6AMA - chains C and N of the 13 polymer chains in the assembly; structure by X-ray diffraction, 3.09 A resolution.

[Chain C]
Name: Putative DNA-binding protein
Organism: Streptomyces venezuelae
Reference sequence: A0A0M7QSG5 (A0A0M7QSG5_STRVZ); residue numbers follow UniProt; this construct covers 1-68
Amino-acid sequence (71 residues; each row starts with the number of its first residue; numbers below 1 keep their minus sign (Gly-2 is residue -2)):
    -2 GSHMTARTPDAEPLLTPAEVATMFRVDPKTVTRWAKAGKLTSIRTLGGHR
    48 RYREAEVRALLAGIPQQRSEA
Not modelled in the structure: -2 to 8, 63-68
Sequence notes: expression tag (-2 to 0)
What the authors report for this chain:
  - binding site for the 99-nt DNA strand (chain N): Thr27, Arg30, Trp31, His46, Arg48

[Chain N]
Molecule: 99-nt DNA strand
Sequence (99 nucleotides; row label = number of the first residue in the row):
    71 TACCCGAATTACCCGAATTACCCGAATTACCCGAATTACCCGAATTACCC
   121 GAATTACCCGAATTACCCGAATTACCCGAATTACCCGAATTACCCGAAT

[How chain C and chain N interact]
Pairs across the interface - 15 pairs, chain C then chain N:
  Arg22(C) with DA99(N), phosphate contact
  Val23(C) with DA99(N), phosphate contact
  Asp24(C) with DA99(N), hydrogen bond to the phosphate; DC100(N), phosphate contact
  Thr27(C) with DT98(N), sugar contact; DA99(N), hydrogen bond to the phosphate
  Arg30(C) with DT98(N), salt bridge to the phosphate; DA99(N), base contact
  Trp31(C) with DT98(N), hydrogen bond to the phosphate
  Thr42(C) with DT107(N), hydrogen bond to the phosphate
  Gly44(C) with DT106(N), phosphate contact; DT107(N), hydrogen bond to the phosphate
  His46(C) with DT106(N), hydrogen bond to the sugar; DT107(N), sugar contact
  Arg48(C) with DA108(N), salt bridge to the phosphate
Other interface residues (no listed pair), chain C (13 interface residues in all): Lys26, Leu43, Gly45
Other interface residues (no listed pair), chain N (7 interface residues in all): DC101

[Overview]
The interface between chain C and chain N involves 13 residues on one side and 7 on the other, with 6 hydrogen
bonds and 2 salt bridges. Polar contacts include His46(C)-DT106(N), Asp24(C)-DA99(N) and Thr27(C)-DA99(N).
From the paper: a binding site for the 99-nt DNA strand (chain N) at Thr27(C), Arg30(C) and Trp31(C) among
others.
Here chain C is Putative DNA-binding protein (Streptomyces venezuelae) and chain N is a 99-nt DNA strand.
Entry 6AMA (Structure of S. coelicolor/S. venezuelae BldC-smeA-ssfA complex to 3.09 Angstrom) was determined
by X-ray diffraction (same publication as 6AMK).
